Entry 4AO9 (X-ray diffraction, 1.50 A resolution); this record covers chains A and B.

# Chain A (and B)
Name: Beta-phenylalanine aminotransferase
Source organism: Variovorax paradoxus
Notes: chain B of this document is another copy of the same molecule, construct and numbering; everything in this record applies to it too
Amino-acid sequence (454 residues; each row starts with the number of its first residue; numbers below 1 keep their minus sign (Met-19 is residue -19)):
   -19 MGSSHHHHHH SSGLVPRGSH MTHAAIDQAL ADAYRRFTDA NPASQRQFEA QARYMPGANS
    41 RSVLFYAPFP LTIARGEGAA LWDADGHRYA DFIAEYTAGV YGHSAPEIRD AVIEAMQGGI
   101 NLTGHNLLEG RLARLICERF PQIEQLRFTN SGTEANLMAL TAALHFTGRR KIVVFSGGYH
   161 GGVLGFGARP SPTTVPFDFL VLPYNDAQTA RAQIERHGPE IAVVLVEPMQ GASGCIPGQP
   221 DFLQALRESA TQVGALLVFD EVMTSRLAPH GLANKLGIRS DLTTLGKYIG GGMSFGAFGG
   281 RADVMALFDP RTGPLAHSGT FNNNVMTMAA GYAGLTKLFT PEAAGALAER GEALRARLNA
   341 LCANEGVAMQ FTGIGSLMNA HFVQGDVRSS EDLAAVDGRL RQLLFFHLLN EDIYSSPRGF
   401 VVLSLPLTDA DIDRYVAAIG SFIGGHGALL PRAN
Not modelled in the structure: -19 to 1
Covalently attached groups: pyridoxal phosphate (PLP) linked to Lys267
Small-molecule neighbours:
  - pyridoxal phosphate (PLP), molecule 1: Ser131, Gly132, Thr133, Asn136, Tyr159, His160, Gly161, Glu207, Asp240, Val242, Met243, Phe275
  - pyridoxal phosphate (PLP), molecule 2: Gly299, Thr300, Phe301
What the authors report for this chain:
  - binding site for pyridoxal phosphate: Gly132, Thr133, Tyr159, Asp240, Val242, Thr300
  - mutagenesis - R41A: abolished catalytic activity on (S)-b-phenylalanine
  - contacts within the chain: Ala23-Asp65 (hydrogen bond), Ser24-Asp65 (hydrogen bond), Arg41-Glu75 (salt bridge)
  - specificity-determining residues: Tyr76, Ser298 (proposed by the authors, not directly observed)
  - specificity-determining residues: Val43, Phe400

# Interface between chain A and chain B
Residue-residue contacts (199; chain A residue first):
  Phe28(A) with Arg291(B)
  Gln31(A) with His105(B); Asn106(B); Glu109(B), hydrogen bond; Gly110(B), hydrogen bond (side chain-backbone)
  Ala32(A) with Gln125(B), hydrogen bond (backbone-side chain)
  Arg33(A) with Arg114(B); Glu124(B); Gln125(B), hydrogen bond (backbone-side chain)
  Tyr34(A) with Arg114(B), hydrogen bond; Cys117(B); Gln125(B); Leu126(B), hydrogen bond (backbone-backbone)
  Met35(A) with Glu109(B); Ala113(B), hydrophobic; Gln125(B); Leu126(B); Phe128(B), hydrophobic
  Pro36(A) with Gln125(B); Leu126(B); Arg127(B); Met285(B); Asp289(B); Pro290(B)
  Gly37(A) with His105(B); Asp289(B); Arg291(B)
  Ala38(A) with His105(B), hydrogen bond (backbone-side chain)
  Asn39(A) with His105(B), hydrogen bond; Arg127(B), hydrogen bond (backbone-side chain); Pro290(B)
  Ser40(A) with Arg127(B); Phe128(B), hydrogen bond (side chain-backbone); His297(B); Asn302(B)
  Arg41(A) with Arg127(B); His297(B); Gly299(B), hydrogen bond (side chain-backbone); Thr300(B), hydrogen bond (side chain-backbone); Asn302(B); Asn303(B), hydrogen bond
  Ser42(A) with Arg127(B), hydrogen bond; Ala296(B); His297(B), hydrogen bond (side chain-backbone)
  Leu44(A) with Thr103(B); Gly104(B); His105(B); Asn303(B)
  Phe45(A) with Pro290(B), hydrophobic; Arg291(B)
  Pro50(A) with His105(B)
  Leu51(A) with His105(B)
  Thr52(A) with His105(B); Asn106(B); Leu107(B)
  Ile53(A) with Leu102(B); His105(B), hydrogen bond (backbone-backbone); Asn106(B)
  Ala54(A) with Leu107(B), hydrophobic
  Arg55(A) with Gly98(B); Leu102(B)
  Gly56(A) with Gly98(B), hydrogen bond (backbone-backbone); Gly99(B); Leu102(B)
  Leu61(A) with Leu102(B)
  Ile73(A) with Thr103(B)
  Ala74(A) with Thr103(B)
  Glu75(A) with Asn101(B); Leu102(B), hydrogen bond (side chain-backbone); Thr103(B), hydrogen bond (backbone-side chain)
  Ala78(A) with Thr300(B)
  Gly79(A) with Asn101(B)
  His83(A) with Gly99(B); Ile100(B), hydrogen bond (side chain-backbone); Asn101(B), hydrogen bond (side chain-backbone)
  Arg89(A) with Met96(B)
  Val92(A) with Met96(B), hydrophobic
  Ile93(A) with Ile93(B), hydrophobic
  Met96(A) with Arg89(B); Val92(B), hydrophobic
  Gly98(A) with Arg55(B); Gly56(B), hydrogen bond (backbone-backbone)
  Gly99(A) with Gly56(B); His83(B)
  Ile100(A) with His83(B), hydrogen bond (backbone-side chain)
  Asn101(A) with Glu75(B); Gly79(B); His83(B), hydrogen bond (backbone-side chain); Gly272(B), hydrogen bond (side chain-backbone)
  Leu102(A) with Ile53(B); Arg55(B); Gly56(B); Leu61(B); Glu75(B), hydrogen bond (backbone-side chain)
  Thr103(A) with Leu44(B); Ile73(B); Ala74(B); Glu75(B), hydrogen bond (side chain-backbone); Tyr394(B), hydrogen bond (backbone-side chain)
  Gly104(A) with Leu44(B); Tyr394(B)
  His105(A) with Gln31(B); Gly37(B); Ala38(B), hydrogen bond (side chain-backbone); Asn39(B), hydrogen bond; Leu44(B); Pro50(B); Leu51(B); Thr52(B); Ile53(B), hydrogen bond (backbone-backbone)
  Asn106(A) with Gln31(B); Thr52(B); Ile53(B)
  Leu107(A) with Thr52(B); Ala54(B), hydrophobic
  Glu109(A) with Gln31(B), hydrogen bond; Met35(B)
  Gly110(A) with Gln31(B), hydrogen bond (backbone-side chain)
  Ala113(A) with Met35(B), hydrophobic
  Arg114(A) with Tyr34(B), hydrogen bond
  Glu124(A) with Arg33(B)
  Gln125(A) with Ala32(B), hydrogen bond (side chain-backbone); Arg33(B), hydrogen bond (side chain-backbone); Tyr34(B); Met35(B); Pro36(B)
  Leu126(A) with Tyr34(B), hydrogen bond (backbone-backbone); Met35(B); Pro36(B)
  Arg127(A) with Pro36(B); Asn39(B), hydrogen bond (side chain-backbone); Ser40(B); Arg41(B); Ser42(B), hydrogen bond
  Phe128(A) with Met35(B), hydrophobic; Ser40(B), hydrogen bond (backbone-side chain)
  Asn130(A) with Asn130(B)
  Ser131(A) with Glu134(B), hydrogen bond
  Glu134(A) with Ser131(B), hydrogen bond
  Leu137(A) with Leu137(B), hydrophobic
  Met138(A) with Val163(B), hydrophobic
  Thr141(A) with Thr173(B)
  Arg150(A) with Pro176(B)
  Tyr159(A) with Ser298(B), hydrogen bond
  Gly162(A) with Ser298(B)
  Val163(A) with Met138(B), hydrophobic
  Pro172(A) with Leu295(B), hydrophobic
  Thr173(A) with Thr141(B); Leu295(B); Ala296(B)
  Val175(A) with Val175(B), hydrophobic
  Pro176(A) with Arg150(B); Pro176(B); Phe177(B)
  Phe177(A) with Pro176(B)
  Lys267(A) with Thr300(B); Phe301(B)
  Gly272(A) with Asn101(B), hydrogen bond (backbone-side chain); Phe301(B)
  Met273(A) with Phe301(B); Met306(B), hydrophobic
  Ser274(A) with Ser274(B), hydrogen bond; Phe301(B)
  Phe275(A) with Phe301(B)
  Met285(A) with Pro36(B)
  Asp289(A) with Pro36(B); Gly37(B)
  Pro290(A) with Pro36(B); Asn39(B); Phe45(B), hydrophobic
  Arg291(A) with Phe28(B); Gly37(B); Phe45(B)
  Leu295(A) with Pro172(B), hydrophobic; Thr173(B)
  Ala296(A) with Ser42(B); Thr173(B)
  His297(A) with Ser40(B); Arg41(B); Ser42(B), hydrogen bond (backbone-side chain)
  Ser298(A) with Tyr159(B), hydrogen bond; Gly162(B)
  Gly299(A) with Arg41(B), hydrogen bond (backbone-side chain)
  Thr300(A) with Arg41(B), hydrogen bond (backbone-side chain); Ala78(B); Lys267(B)
  Phe301(A) with Lys267(B); Gly272(B); Met273(B); Ser274(B); Phe275(B)
  Asn302(A) with Ser40(B), hydrogen bond (side chain-backbone); Arg41(B)
  Asn303(A) with Arg41(B), hydrogen bond; Leu44(B)
  Met306(A) with Val92(B), hydrophobic; Met273(B), hydrophobic
  Tyr394(A) with Thr103(B), hydrogen bond (side chain-backbone); Gly104(B)
Other interface residues (no listed pair), chain A (98 interface residues in all): Gln27, Tyr76, Gly82, Ile88, Gln97, Cys117, Thr133, His145, Gly161, Phe288, Pro294
Other interface residues (no listed pair), chain B (98 interface residues in all): Gln27, Tyr76, Gly82, Ile88, Glu118, Thr133, His145, Gly161, Phe288, Pro294

# Overview
The chain A/chain B interface involves 98 residues from each chain, with 52 hydrogen bonds. Polar contacts
include Gln31(A)-Glu109(B), Gln31(A)-Gly110(B) and Ala32(A)-Gln125(B). Bound to chain A: pyridoxal phosphate.
From the paper: a binding site for pyridoxal phosphate at Gly132(A), Thr133(A) and Tyr159(A) among others;
R41A of chain A abolishes catalytic activity on (S)-b-phenylalanine.
Chain A and chain B are both Beta-phenylalanine aminotransferase (Variovorax paradoxus); the structure,
Biochemical properties and crystal structure of a novel beta- phenylalanine aminotransferase from Variovorax
paradoxus, was determined by X-ray diffraction, deposited together with 4AOA.
